Entry 9K3L (electron microscopy, 3.01 A resolution); this record covers chains A and R of the 6 polymer chains in the assembly.

Chain A:
Name: Guanine nucleotide-binding protein G(i) subunit alpha-1, Guanine nucleotide-binding protein G(s) subunit alpha isoforms short
Organism: Homo sapiens
Notes: EC 3.6.5.-
Reference sequence: chimeric construct of P63096, P63092: residues 8-26 from P63096 (GNAI1_HUMAN) positions 1-19 (UniProt number = residue number - 7); residues 27-83 from P63092 positions 27-67 (offset varies); residues 84-204 from P63096 (GNAI1_HUMAN) positions 61-181 (UniProt number = residue number - 23); residues 205-253 from P63092 positions 205-253 (same numbers); residues 264-394 from P63092 positions 264-394 (same numbers)
Amino-acid sequence (361 residues; each row starts with the number of its first residue; note: 26 numbers in that range are skipped by the numbering (no residue carries them; nothing is unmodelled there)):
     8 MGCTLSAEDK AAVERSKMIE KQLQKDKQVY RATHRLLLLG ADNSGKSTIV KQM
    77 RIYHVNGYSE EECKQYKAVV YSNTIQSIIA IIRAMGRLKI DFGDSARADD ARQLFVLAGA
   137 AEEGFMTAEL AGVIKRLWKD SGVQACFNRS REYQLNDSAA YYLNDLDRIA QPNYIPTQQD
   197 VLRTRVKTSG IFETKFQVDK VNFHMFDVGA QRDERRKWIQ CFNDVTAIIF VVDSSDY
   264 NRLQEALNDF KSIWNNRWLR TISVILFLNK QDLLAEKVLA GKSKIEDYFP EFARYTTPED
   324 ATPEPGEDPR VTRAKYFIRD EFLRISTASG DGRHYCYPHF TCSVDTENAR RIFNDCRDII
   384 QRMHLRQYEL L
Not modelled in the structure: 8-11, 77-203
Sequence notes: engineered mutation D49 (Gly in P63092), N50 (Glu in P63092), Y79 (Leu63 in P63092), A226 (Gly in P63092), D249 (Ala in P63092), D252 (Ser in P63092), D272 (Leu in P63092), S366 (Ala in P63092), A372 (Ile in P63092), I375 (Val in P63092)
Curated features (UniProtKB/Swiss-Prot):
  - lipidation: G9 (N-myristoyl glycine), C10 (S-palmitoyl cysteine)
  - region: D196 to T204 (G2 motif)
  - binding site (GTP): S174, L198 to T204
  - binding site (Mg(2+)): T204
  - modified residue: R201 (ADP-ribosylarginine)

Chain R:
Name: Adrenocorticotropic hormone receptor, LgBiT subunit
Organism: Homo sapiens
Reference sequence: Q01718 (ACTHR_HUMAN); residues 1-297 carry their UniProt numbers (297 of 455 residues fall inside the UniProt entry; the rest is not from it)
Amino-acid sequence (470 residues; each row starts with the number of its first residue):
     1 MKHIINSYEN INNTARNNSD CPRVVLPEEI FFTISIVGVL ENLIVLLAVF KNKNLQAPMY
    61 FFICSLAISD MLGSLYKILE NILIILRNMG YLKPRGSFET TADDIIDSLF VLSLLGSIFS
   121 LSVIAADRYI TIFHALRYHS IVTMRRTVVV LTVIWTFCTG TGITMVIFSH HVPTVITFTS
   181 LFPLMLVFIL CLYVHMFLLA RSHTRKISTL PRANMKGAIT LTILLGVFIF CWAPFVLHVL
   241 LMTFCPSNPY CACYMSLFQV NGMLIMCNAV IDPFIYAFRS PELRDAFKKM IFCSRYWGSS
   301 GGGGSGGGGS SGVFTLEDFV GDWEQTAAYN LDQVLEQGGV SSLLQNLAVS VTPIQRIVRS
   361 GENALKIDIH VIIPYEGLSA DQMAQIEEVF KVVYPVDDHH FKVILPYGTL VIDGVTPNML
   421 NYFGRPYEGI AVFDGKKITV TGTLWNGNKI IDERLITPDG SMLFRVTINS
Not modelled in the structure: 1-26, 82-101, 208-212, 287-470
Disulfides: C245-C251
Sequence notes: linker (298-312)
Curated features (UniProtKB/Swiss-Prot):
  - lipidation: C293 (S-palmitoyl cysteine)
  - glycosylation (N-linked (GlcNAc...) asparagine): N12, N17

Interface between chain A and chain R:
Contacting residue pairs (40; chain A residue first):
  Q35(A) with S140(R); T143(R), hydrogen bond
  R38(A) with H139(R), hydrogen bond (side chain-backbone); T143(R), hydrogen bond
  A39(A) with S140(R)
  H41(A) with L136(R)
  V217(A) with R137(R)
  F376(A) with L136(R), hydrophobic
  R380(A) with L136(R)
  D381(A) with H203(R), salt bridge
  I383(A) with A135(R), hydrophobic; L136(R), hydrophobic; H139(R)
  Q384(A) with I132(R); L199(R); H203(R)
  R385(A) with H203(R); I207(R)
  H387(A) with T131(R); I132(R); H139(R)
  L388(A) with I132(R), hydrophobic; L199(R), hydrophobic; A200(R), hydrophobic
  Y391(A) with R128(R); T131(R), hydrogen bond; I132(R), hydrophobic
  E392(A) with K216(R), hydrogen bond (backbone-side chain); T220(R); R279(R), salt bridge
  L393(A) with M196(R), hydrophobic; A200(R); N214(R), hydrogen bond (backbone-side chain); G217(R); T220(R)
  L394(A) with A200(R); H203(R); T204(R); N214(R); K216(R), hydrogen bond (backbone-side chain)
Interface residues without a listed pair, chain A (20 interface residues in all): D215, Y358, Q390
Interface residues without a listed pair, chain R (23 interface residues in all): K206, L221, P281

In short:
20 residues of chain A and 23 residues of chain R are in contact; the contacts include 7 hydrogen bonds and 2
salt bridges. Polar pairs include D381(A)-H203(R), E392(A)-R279(R) and Q35(A)-T143(R). UniProt lists 8
GTP-binding residues and Mg2+-binding residue T204(A) on chain A.
Here chain A is Guanine nucleotide-binding protein G(i) subunit alpha-1, Guanine nucleotide-binding protein
G(s) subunit alpha isoforms short and chain R is Adrenocorticotropic hormone receptor, LgBiT subunit, both
from Homo sapiens. Entry 9K3L (Cryo-EM structure of the unliganded human melanocortin receptor 2 (MC2R)-Gs
complex) was determined by electron microscopy together with 9K3F, 9K3H, 9K3K and 9K3P from the same study.
